PDB entry 8FY9 | electron microscopy, 3.10 A resolution | chains A and F of the 8 polymer chains in the assembly

# Chain A
Protein: Cas2-DEDDh
Chain sequence (289 residues; numbered 1 to 289; the number before each row is that of its first residue):
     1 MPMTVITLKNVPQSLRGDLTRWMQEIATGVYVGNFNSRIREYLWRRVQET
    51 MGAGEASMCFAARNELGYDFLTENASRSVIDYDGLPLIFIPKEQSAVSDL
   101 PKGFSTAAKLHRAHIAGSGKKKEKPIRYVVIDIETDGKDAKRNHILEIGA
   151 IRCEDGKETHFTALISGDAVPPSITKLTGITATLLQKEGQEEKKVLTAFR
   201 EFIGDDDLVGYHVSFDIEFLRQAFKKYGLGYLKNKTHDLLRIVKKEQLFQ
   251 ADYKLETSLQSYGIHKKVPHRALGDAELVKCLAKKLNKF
Unresolved in the structure: 94-289

# Chain F
Protein: Cas1
Chain sequence (316 residues; numbered 1 to 316; the number before each row is that of its first residue):
     1 MAGPIIAGKSESSELPRVEDRATFIYIEHAKINRVDSAVTVAEAKGVVRI
    51 PAAMIGVLLLGPGTDISHRAVELLGDTGTALVWVGEQGVRYYASGRALAR
   101 STRFLVKQAELVTNERSRLRVARRMYQMRFPTEDVSKLTMQQLRSHEGAR
   151 VRRKYRELSKKYNVPWKKRVYNPDDFAGGDPINQALSAAHVALYGLVHSV
   201 VAALGLSPGLGFVHTGHDRSFIYDVADLYKAEITVPIAFAVAAEAEEGQD
   251 IGQLARLRTRDAFVDGKILKRMVKDLQTLLEIPEEGQIEAEPLSLWDDKE
   301 KLVPYGVNYSEVTSCP
Unresolved in the structure: 1-3, 284-316
From the paper describing this entry:
  - binding site for the 28-nt DNA strand: His29

# Chain A / chain F interface
Residue-residue contacts (31):
  Glu65(A) - Ala22(F)
  Glu65(A) - Thr23(F)  hydrogen bond
  Glu65(A) - Arg260(F)  salt bridge
  Glu65(A) - Val264(F)
  Leu66(A) - Met54(F)  hydrophobic
  Arg77(A) - Arg49(F)
  Tyr82(A) - Ile25(F)  hydrophobic
  Tyr82(A) - Tyr26(F)
  Tyr82(A) - Val48(F)
  Tyr82(A) - Arg260(F)  hydrogen bond (backbone-side chain)
  Asp83(A) - Tyr26(F)
  Asp83(A) - Gln253(F)
  Asp83(A) - Arg256(F)  salt bridge
  Asp83(A) - Arg260(F)  hydrogen bond (backbone-side chain)
  Gly84(A) - Leu257(F)
  Leu85(A) - Ile25(F)  hydrophobic
  Leu85(A) - Arg260(F)
  Leu87(A) - Ile25(F)  hydrophobic
  Leu87(A) - Val48(F)  hydrophobic
  Leu87(A) - Pro51(F)
  Ile88(A) - Val48(F)
  Phe89(A) - Lys45(F)
  Phe89(A) - Gly46(F)
  Phe89(A) - Val47(F)
  Phe89(A) - Val48(F)  hydrophobic
  Ile90(A) - Gly46(F)
  Ile90(A) - Val47(F)  hydrogen bond (backbone-backbone)
  Ile90(A) - Arg49(F)
  Pro91(A) - Lys45(F)
  Lys92(A) - Lys45(F)  hydrogen bond (backbone-backbone)
  Lys92(A) - Val47(F)
Other interface residues (no listed pair), chain F (19 interface residues in all): Phe24, Ile27, Val41

# Overview
13 residues of chain A face 19 of chain F across their interface, with 5 hydrogen bonds and 2 salt bridges.
Polar contacts include Glu65(A)-Arg260(F), Asp83(A)-Arg256(F) and Glu65(A)-Thr23(F). The paper reports a
binding site for the 28-nt DNA strand at His29(F).
Here chain A is Cas2-DEDDh and chain F is Cas1. Entry 8FY9 (Cryo-EM structure of Cas1:Cas2-DEDDh:PAM-deficient
prespacer complex) was determined by electron microscopy, deposited together with 8FYA, 8FYB, 8FYC and 8FYD.
